8OY6 - chains A and D of the 3 polymer chains in the assembly; structure by X-ray diffraction, 2.35 A resolution.

# Chain A
Molecule: Deoxyribodipyrimidine photo-lyase
From: Methanosarcina mazei Go1
Notes: EC 4.1.99.3
Reference sequence: Q8PYK9 (Q8PYK9_METMA); residue numbers follow UniProt; this construct covers 1-464
Sequence (498 residues; row label = number of the first residue in the row; numbers below 1 keep their minus sign (Met-19 is residue -19)):
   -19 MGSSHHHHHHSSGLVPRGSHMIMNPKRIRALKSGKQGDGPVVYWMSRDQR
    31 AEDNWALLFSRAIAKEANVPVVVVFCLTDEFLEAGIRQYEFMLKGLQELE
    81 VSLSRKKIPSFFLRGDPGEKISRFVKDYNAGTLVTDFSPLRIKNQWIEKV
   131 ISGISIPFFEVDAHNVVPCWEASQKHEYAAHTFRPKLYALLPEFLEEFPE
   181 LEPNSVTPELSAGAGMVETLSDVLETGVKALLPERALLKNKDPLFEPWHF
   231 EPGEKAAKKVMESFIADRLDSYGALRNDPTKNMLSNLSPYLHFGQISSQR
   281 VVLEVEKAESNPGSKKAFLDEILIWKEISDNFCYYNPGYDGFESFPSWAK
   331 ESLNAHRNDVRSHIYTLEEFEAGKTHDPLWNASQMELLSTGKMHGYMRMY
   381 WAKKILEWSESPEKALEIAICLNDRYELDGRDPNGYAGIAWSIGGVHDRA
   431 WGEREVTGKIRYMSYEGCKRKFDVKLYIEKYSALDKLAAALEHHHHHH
Unresolved in the structure: -19 to 1, 189-198, 470-478
Sequence notes: initiating methionine (-19); expression tag (-18 to 0, 465-478)
Ligand contacts: dihydroflavine-adenine dinucleotide (FDA): Tyr252, Leu264, Ser265, Asn266, Leu267, Ser268, Leu271, Phe298, Glu301, Ile302, Trp305, Lys306, Ser309, Lys372, Met373, Gly375, Arg378, Met379, Trp381, Ala382, Asn403, Glu407, Asp409, Gly410, Arg411, Asp412, Asn414, Gly415, Gly418, Ile419, Ser422
What the authors report for this chain:
  - binding site for dihydroflavine-adenine dinucleotide: Asn403
  - conformationally variable residues (loop rearrangement): Arg256, Met379
  - binding site for Cpd-comprising oligonucleotide: Arg256, Glu301, Trp305

# Chain D
Molecule: Counterstrand-oligonucleotide
Sequence (14 nucleotides; each row starts with the number of its first residue):
     1 TTGCGCGAAGCCGA

# How chain A and chain D interact
Contacting residue pairs (25):
  Lys155(A) - DG13(D)  salt bridge to the phosphate
  Tyr158(A) - DC11(D)  sugar contact
  Thr162(A) - DG13(D)  phosphate contact
  Lys166(A) - DG13(D)  salt bridge to the phosphate
  Trp328(A) - DG10(D)  phosphate contact
  Arg429(A) - DA8(D)  hydrogen bond to the base
  Arg429(A) - DA9(D)  base contact
  Arg429(A) - DG10(D)  base contact
  Ala430(A) - DA9(D)  sugar contact
  Ala430(A) - DG10(D)  sugar contact
  Trp431(A) - DG7(D)  base contact
  Trp431(A) - DA8(D)  base contact
  Trp431(A) - DA9(D)  sugar contact
  Gly432(A) - DA8(D)  phosphate contact
  Glu433(A) - DA9(D)  phosphate contact
  Lys439(A) - DA9(D)  phosphate contact
  Lys439(A) - DG10(D)  salt bridge to the phosphate
  Lys449(A) - DT1(D)  phosphate contact
  Arg450(A) - DT1(D)  sugar contact
  Arg450(A) - DT2(D)  base contact
  Arg450(A) - DG3(D)  hydrogen bond to the base
  Arg450(A) - DC4(D)  base contact
  Lys451(A) - DT1(D)  sugar contact
  Phe452(A) - DT1(D)  phosphate contact
  Asp453(A) - DT1(D)  phosphate contact
Interface residues without a listed pair, chain A (18 interface residues in all): Glu157, His161
Interface residues without a listed pair, chain D (11 interface residues in all): DC12

# In short
The interface between chain A and chain D involves 18 residues on one side and 11 on the other; the contacts
include 2 hydrogen bonds and 3 salt bridges. Among the polar pairs are Arg429(A)-DA8(D), Arg450(A)-DG3(D) and
Lys155(A)-DG13(D). From the paper: a binding site for Cpd-comprising oligonucleotide at Arg256(A), Glu301(A)
and Trp305(A); a binding site for dihydroflavine-adenine dinucleotide at Asn403(A).
Chain A is Deoxyribodipyrimidine photo-lyase (Methanosarcina mazei Go1) and chain D is
Counterstrand-oligonucleotide; the structure, Time-resolved SFX structure of the class II photolyase complexed
with a thymine dimer (3 nanosecond pump-probe ..., was determined by X-ray diffraction together with 8OET,
8OY3, 8OY4, 8OY5, 8OY7, 8OY8 and 4 further entries from the same study.
